PDB entry 7YFO | electron microscopy, 6.40 A resolution (low resolution: residue-level contacts below are approximate; hydrogen-bond / salt-bridge calls are withheld) | chains A and C of the 4 polymer chains in the assembly

[Chain A (and C)]
Name: Glutamate receptor ionotropic, NMDA 1
Organism: Homo sapiens
Notes: chain C of this document is another copy of the same molecule, construct and numbering; everything in this record applies to it too
Reference sequence: Q05586 (NMDZ1_HUMAN); numbering as in UniProt (aligned over 1-847)
Sequence (847 residues; numbered 1 to 847; the number before each row is that of its first residue):
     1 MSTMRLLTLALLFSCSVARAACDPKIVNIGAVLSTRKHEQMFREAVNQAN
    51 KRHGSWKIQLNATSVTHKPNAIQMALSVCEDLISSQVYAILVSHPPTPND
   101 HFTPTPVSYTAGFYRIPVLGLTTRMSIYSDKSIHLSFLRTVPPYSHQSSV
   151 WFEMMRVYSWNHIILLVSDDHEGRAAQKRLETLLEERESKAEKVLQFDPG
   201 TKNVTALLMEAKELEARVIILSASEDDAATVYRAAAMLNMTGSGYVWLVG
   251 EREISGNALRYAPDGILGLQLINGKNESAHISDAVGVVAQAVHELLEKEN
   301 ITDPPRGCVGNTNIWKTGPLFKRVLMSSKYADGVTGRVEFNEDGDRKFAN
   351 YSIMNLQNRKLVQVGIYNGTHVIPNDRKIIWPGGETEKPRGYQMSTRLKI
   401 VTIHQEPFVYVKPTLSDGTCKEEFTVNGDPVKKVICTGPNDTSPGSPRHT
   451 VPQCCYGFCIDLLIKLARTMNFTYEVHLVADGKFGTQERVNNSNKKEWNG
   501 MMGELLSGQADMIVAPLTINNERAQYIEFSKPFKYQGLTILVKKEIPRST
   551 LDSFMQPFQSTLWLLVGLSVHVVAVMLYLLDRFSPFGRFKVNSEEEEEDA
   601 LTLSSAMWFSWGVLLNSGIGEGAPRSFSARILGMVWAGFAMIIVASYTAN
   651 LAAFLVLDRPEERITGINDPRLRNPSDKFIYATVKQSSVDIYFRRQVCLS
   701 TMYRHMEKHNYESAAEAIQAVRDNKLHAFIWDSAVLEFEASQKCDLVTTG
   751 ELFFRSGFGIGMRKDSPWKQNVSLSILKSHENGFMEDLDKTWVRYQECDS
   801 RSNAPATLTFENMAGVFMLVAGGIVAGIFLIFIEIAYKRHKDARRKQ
Unresolved in the structure: 1-25, 55-59, 301-302, 415-422, 444-446, 548-661, 799-847
Construct notes: engineered mutation Cys-698 (Glu in Q05586)
Cystine bridges: Cys-79/Cys-308, Cys-436/Cys-455, Cys-744/Cys-798
UniProt features mapped onto this chain:
  - region: Leu-603 to Pro-624 (Pore-forming)
  - binding site (glycine): Pro-516, Thr-518, Arg-523, Ser-688, Asp-732
  - glycosylation (N-linked (GlcNAc...) asparagine): Asn-61, Asn-203, Asn-239, Asn-276, Asn-300, Asn-350, Asn-368, Asn-440, Asn-471, Asn-491, Asn-674, Asn-771
  - natural variant: Arg-217 (R217W: In NDHMSR), Asp-227 (D227H: In NDHMSR; uncertain significance), Arg-306 (R306Q: Found in a patient with schizophrenia; uncertain significance), Asp-552 (D552E: In NDHMSD), Pro-557 (P557R: In NDHMSD), Ser-560 (S560SS: In NDHMSD), Gly-618 (G618R: In NDHMSD), Gly-620 (G620R: In NDHMSD), Ala-637 (A637S: In NDHMSD; uncertain significance; A637V: In NDHMSD; uncertain significance), Gly-638 (G638A: In NDHMSD; G638V: In NDHMSD), Met-641 (M641I: In NDHMSD; M641L: In NDHMSD; M641V: In NDHMSD), Ile-642 (I642T: In NDHMSD; uncertain significance), 14 further natural variant entries in UniProt
  - mutagenesis: Ile-642 (I642L: Slight decrease in glutamate and glycine agonist potency; mutant channels are activated at 2-fold higher glutamate and glycine concentrations), Val-644 (V644M: Increase in glutamate and glycine agonist potency; mutant channels are activated lower glutamate and glycine concentrations), Ala-653 (A653G: Increase in glutamate and glycine agonist potency; mutant channels are activated lower glutamate and glycine concentrations), Met-813 (M813V: Slight decrease in glycine agonist potency; no effect on glutamate agonist potency)

[How chain A and chain C interact]
Residue-residue contacts - 8 pairs, chain A then chain C:
  Asn-668(A) / Asn-668(C)
  Asn-668(A) / Pro-670(C)
  Asn-668(A) / Arg-673(C)
  Asn-668(A) / Asn-674(C)
  Pro-670(A) / Asn-668(C)
  Arg-673(A) / Asn-668(C)
  Asn-674(A) / Asn-668(C)
  Cys-698(A) / Cys-698(C)

[Overview]
The chain A/chain C interface involves 5 residues from each chain. From UniProt: 5 glycine-binding residues
and 4 mutagenesis sites on chain A.
Both chains are Glutamate receptor ionotropic, NMDA 1 (Homo sapiens). Entry 7YFO (Structure of GluN1a
E698C-GluN2D NMDA receptor in cystines crosslinked state) was determined by electron microscopy together with
7YFF, 7YFG, 7YFH, 7YFI, 7YFL, 7YFM, 7YFR and 8HDK from the same study.
